7EK7 - chains A and B of the 4 polymer chains in the assembly; structure by X-ray diffraction, 2.70 A resolution.

== Chain A (and B) ==
Molecule: Ferritin
Source organism: Marsupenaeus japonicus
Notes: EC 1.16.3.1; chain B of this document is another copy of the same molecule, construct and numbering; everything in this record applies to it too
Reference sequence: T2B7E1 (T2B7E1_MARJA); the author numbering skips numbers that UniProt does not, so the offset changes along the chain: 2-56 = UniProt 2-56; 58-99 = UniProt 57-98; 101-172 = UniProt 99-170
Chain sequence (169 residues; row label = number of the first residue in the row; note: 2 numbers in that range are skipped by the numbering (no residue carries them; nothing is unmodelled there)):
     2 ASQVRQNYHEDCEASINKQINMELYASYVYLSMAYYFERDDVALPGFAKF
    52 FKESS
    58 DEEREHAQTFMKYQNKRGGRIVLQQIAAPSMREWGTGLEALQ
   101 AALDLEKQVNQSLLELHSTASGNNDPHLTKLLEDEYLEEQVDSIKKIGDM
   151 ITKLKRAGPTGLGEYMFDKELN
Construct notes: engineered mutation Arg89 (Gln88 in T2B7E1)
Metal / ion sites: Hg2+: Cys13, Asn123
From the paper describing this entry:
  - Hg2+ coordination: Cys13, Asn123

== Interface between chain A and chain B ==
Pairs across the interface (55):
  Ser3(A) - Asp41(B)  hydrogen bond
  Gln4(A) - Asp41(B)  hydrogen bond (side chain-backbone)
  Val5(A) - Asp41(B)
  Leu25(A) - Tyr29(B)
  Tyr29(A) - Leu25(B)
  Tyr29(A) - Leu80(B)
  Tyr29(A) - Gln81(B)  hydrogen bond (side chain-backbone)
  Leu32(A) - Gln65(B)
  Leu32(A) - Met68(B)  hydrophobic
  Ser33(A) - Leu80(B)
  Tyr36(A) - Gln65(B)
  Tyr36(A) - Met68(B)  hydrophobic
  Tyr36(A) - Lys69(B)
  Tyr36(A) - Asn72(B)  hydrogen bond (backbone-side chain)
  Glu39(A) - Asn72(B)
  Arg40(A) - Asn72(B)
  Arg40(A) - Arg77(B)
  Asp41(A) - Ser3(B)  hydrogen bond
  Asp41(A) - Gln4(B)
  Asp41(A) - Val5(B)
  Asp41(A) - Arg77(B)  salt bridge
  Lys53(A) - Gln65(B)
  Arg61(A) - Arg61(B)
  Gln65(A) - Tyr36(B)
  Met68(A) - Tyr36(B)  hydrophobic
  Lys69(A) - Tyr36(B)
  Asn72(A) - Tyr36(B)  hydrogen bond (side chain-backbone)
  Asn72(A) - Glu39(B)
  Asn72(A) - Arg40(B)
  Arg77(A) - Arg40(B)
  Arg77(A) - Asp42(B)  salt bridge
  Ile78(A) - Tyr36(B)  hydrophobic
  Ile78(A) - Arg89(B)  hydrogen bond (backbone-side chain)
  Val79(A) - Arg89(B)
  Leu80(A) - Tyr29(B)
  Leu80(A) - Ser33(B)
  Leu80(A) - Ala85(B)
  Leu80(A) - Pro86(B)
  Leu80(A) - Arg89(B)  hydrogen bond (backbone-side chain)
  Gln81(A) - Tyr29(B)  hydrogen bond (backbone-side chain)
  Gln81(A) - Ala85(B)
  Gln82(A) - Gln82(B)  hydrogen bond
  Gln82(A) - Ile83(B)
  Gln82(A) - Ala84(B)
  Gln82(A) - Ala85(B)
  Ile83(A) - Tyr29(B)
  Ile83(A) - Gln82(B)
  Ile83(A) - Ile83(B)  hydrogen bond (backbone-backbone)
  Ala84(A) - Gln82(B)
  Ala85(A) - Leu80(B)
  Ala85(A) - Gln81(B)
  Ala85(A) - Gln82(B)
  Arg89(A) - Ile78(B)  hydrogen bond (side chain-backbone)
  Arg89(A) - Val79(B)
  Arg89(A) - Leu80(B)  hydrogen bond (side chain-backbone)
Also at the interface, not in a pair above, chain A (28 interface residues in all): Asp42
Also at the interface, not in a pair above, chain B (29 interface residues in all): Leu32, Gly75

== In short ==
Chain A and chain B form an interface of 28 and 29 residues respectively; the contacts include 13 hydrogen
bonds and 2 salt bridges. Polar pairs include Asp41(A)-Arg77(B), Arg77(A)-Asp42(B) and Ser3(A)-Asp41(B).
Cys13(A) and Asn123(A) form the Hg2+ site. From the paper: Hg2+ coordination by Cys13(A) and Asn123(A).
Chain A and chain B are both Ferritin (Marsupenaeus japonicus); the structure, prawn ferritin to coordinate
with heavy metal ions, was determined by X-ray diffraction, deposited together with 7EK4 and 7EK5.
